6H67 - chains B and R of the 17 polymer chains in the assembly; structure by electron microscopy, 3.60 A resolution.

[Chain B]
Protein: DNA-directed RNA polymerase I subunit RPA135
From: Saccharomyces cerevisiae (strain ATCC 204508 / S288c)
Notes: EC 2.7.7.6
UniProtKB: P22138 (RPA2_YEAST); numbering as in UniProt (aligned over 1-1203)
Amino-acid sequence (1203 residues; numbered 1 to 1203; the number before each row is that of its first residue):
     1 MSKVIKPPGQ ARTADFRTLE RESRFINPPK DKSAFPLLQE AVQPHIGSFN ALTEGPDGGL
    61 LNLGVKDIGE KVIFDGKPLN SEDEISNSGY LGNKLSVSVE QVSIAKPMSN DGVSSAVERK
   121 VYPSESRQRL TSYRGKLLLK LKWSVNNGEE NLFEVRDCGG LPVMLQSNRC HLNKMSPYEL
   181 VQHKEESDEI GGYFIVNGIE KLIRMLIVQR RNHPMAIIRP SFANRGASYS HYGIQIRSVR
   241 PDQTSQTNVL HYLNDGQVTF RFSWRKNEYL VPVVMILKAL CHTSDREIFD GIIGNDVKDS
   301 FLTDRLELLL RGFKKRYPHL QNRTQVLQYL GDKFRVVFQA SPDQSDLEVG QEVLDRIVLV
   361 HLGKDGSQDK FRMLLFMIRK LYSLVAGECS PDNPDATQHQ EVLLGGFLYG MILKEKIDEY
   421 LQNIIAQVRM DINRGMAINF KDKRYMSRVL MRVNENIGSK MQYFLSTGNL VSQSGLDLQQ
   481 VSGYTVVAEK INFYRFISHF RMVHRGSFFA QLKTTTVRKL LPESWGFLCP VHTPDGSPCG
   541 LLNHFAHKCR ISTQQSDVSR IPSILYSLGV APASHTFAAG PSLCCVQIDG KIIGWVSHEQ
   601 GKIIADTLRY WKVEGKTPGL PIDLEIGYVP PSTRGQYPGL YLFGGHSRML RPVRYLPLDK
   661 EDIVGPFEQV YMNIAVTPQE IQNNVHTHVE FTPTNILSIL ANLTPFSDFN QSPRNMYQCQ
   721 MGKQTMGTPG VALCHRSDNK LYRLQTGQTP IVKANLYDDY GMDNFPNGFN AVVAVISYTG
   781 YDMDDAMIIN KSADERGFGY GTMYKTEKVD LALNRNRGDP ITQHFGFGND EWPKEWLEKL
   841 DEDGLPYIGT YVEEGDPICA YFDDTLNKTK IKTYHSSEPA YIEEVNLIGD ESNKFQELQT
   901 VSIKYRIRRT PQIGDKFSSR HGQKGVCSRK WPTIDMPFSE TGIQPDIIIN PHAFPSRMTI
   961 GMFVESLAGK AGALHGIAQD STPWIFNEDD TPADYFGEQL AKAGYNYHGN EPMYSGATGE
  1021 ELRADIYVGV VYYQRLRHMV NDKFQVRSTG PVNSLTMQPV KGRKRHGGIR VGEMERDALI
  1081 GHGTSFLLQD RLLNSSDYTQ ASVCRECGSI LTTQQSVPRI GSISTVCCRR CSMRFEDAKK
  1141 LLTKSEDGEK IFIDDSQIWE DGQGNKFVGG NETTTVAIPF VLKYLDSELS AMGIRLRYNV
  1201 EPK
Unresolved in the structure: 1-10, 79-88, 1142-1150
Metal / ion sites: Zn2+: Cys1104, Cys1107, Cys1128, Cys1131
UniProt features mapped onto this chain:
  - zinc finger: Cys1104 to Cys1131 (C4-type)
  - modified residue: Ser2 (N-acetylserine), Ser81 (Phosphoserine), Ser1156 (Phosphoserine)

[Chain R]
Molecule: 10-nt RNA strand
Sequence (10 nucleotides; numbered 1 to 10; the number before each row is that of its first residue):
     1 AUCGAGAGGA
Unresolved in the structure: 1
Metal / ion sites: Mg2+: A10 (shared with 3 residues of chain A)

[Chain B / chain R interface]
Contacting residue pairs - 15 pairs, chain B then chain R:
  Arg204(B) - G6(R)  phosphate contact
  Arg204(B) - A7(R)  salt bridge to the phosphate
  Ser482(B) - A5(R)  sugar contact
  Val486(B) - G6(R)  sugar contact
  Arg495(B) - A7(R)  hydrogen bond to the sugar
  Ser507(B) - G6(R)  hydrogen bond to the phosphate
  Asp535(B) - G9(R)  phosphate contact
  Gln720(B) - G9(R)  hydrogen bond to the phosphate
  Met721(B) - G9(R)  phosphate contact
  Gln724(B) - G8(R)  sugar contact
  Lys916(B) - G9(R)  hydrogen bond to the phosphate
  Lys916(B) - A10(R)  salt bridge to the phosphate
  Lys924(B) - A10(R)  salt bridge to the phosphate
  His1038(B) - G8(R)  hydrogen bond to the sugar
  Lys1043(B) - G9(R)  sugar contact
Other interface residues (no listed pair), chain B (15 interface residues in all): Gly483, Leu542

[Summary]
Chain B and chain R form an interface of 15 and 6 residues respectively, with 5 hydrogen bonds and 3 salt
bridges. Among the polar pairs are Arg495(B)-A7(R), His1038(B)-G8(R) and Ser507(B)-G6(R). Cys1104(B),
Cys1107(B), Cys1128(B) and Cys1131(B) form the Zn2+ site.
Chain B is DNA-directed RNA polymerase I subunit RPA135 (Saccharomyces cerevisiae (strain ATCC 204508 /
S288c)) and chain R is a 10-nt RNA strand; the structure, Yeast RNA polymerase I elongation complex stalled by
cyclobutane pyrimidine dimer (CPD), was determined by electron microscopy (same publication as 6H68).
